Entry 7YXI (X-ray diffraction, 2.10 A resolution); this record covers chains A and B.

[Chain A (and B)]
Molecule: GH14974p
Source organism: Drosophila melanogaster
Notes: EC 1.14.11.-; chain B of this document is another copy of the same molecule, construct and numbering; everything in this record applies to it too
Reference sequence: Q9VU77 (Q9VU77_DROME); residues 1-316 here = UniProt positions 1-316
Amino-acid sequence (322 residues; row label = number of the first residue in the row; numbers below 1 keep their minus sign (Gly-5 is residue -5)):
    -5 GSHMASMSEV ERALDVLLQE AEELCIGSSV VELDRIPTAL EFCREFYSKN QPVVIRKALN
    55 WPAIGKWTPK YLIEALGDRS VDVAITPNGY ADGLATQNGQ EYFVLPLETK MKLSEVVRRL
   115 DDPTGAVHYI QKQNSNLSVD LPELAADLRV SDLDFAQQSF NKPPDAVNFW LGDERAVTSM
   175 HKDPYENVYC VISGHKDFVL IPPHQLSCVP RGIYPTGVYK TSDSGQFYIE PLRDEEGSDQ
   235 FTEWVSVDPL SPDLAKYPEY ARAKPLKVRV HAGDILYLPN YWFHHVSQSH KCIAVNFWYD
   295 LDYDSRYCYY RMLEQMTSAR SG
Unresolved in the structure: -5 to -1, 230, 313-316 (chain B: -5 to 0, 313-316)
Construct notes: expression tag (-5 to 0)
Metal / ion sites: Mn2+: His175, Asp177, His278 (together with N-oxalylglycine)
Small-molecule neighbours: N-oxalylglycine (OGA): Tyr123, Trp164, Thr172, His175, Asp177, Asn181, Tyr183, Lys190, His278, Val280, Asn290, Trp292
UniProt features mapped onto this chain:
  - binding site (2-oxoglutarate): Tyr123, Thr172, Asn181, Tyr183, Lys190, Trp292
  - binding site (succinate): Tyr123, Tyr183, Lys190
  - binding site (Fe cation): His175, Asp177, His278
  - modified residue: Cys19 (Cysteine sulfenic acid (-SOH))
Reported in the primary citation:
  - Mn2+ coordination: His175, Asp177
  - binding site for N-oxalylglycine: Tyr123, Trp164

[Interface between chain A and chain B]
Contacting residue pairs (71; chain A residue first):
  Glu3(A) - Val4(B)
  Val4(A) - Glu3(B)
  Val4(A) - Val4(B)  hydrophobic
  Ala7(A) - Met306(B)
  Ala7(A) - Gln309(B)
  Ala7(A) - Met310(B)  hydrophobic
  Val10(A) - Arg305(B)
  Val10(A) - Gln309(B)
  Leu11(A) - Cys302(B)
  Leu11(A) - Tyr303(B)
  Leu11(A) - Met306(B)  hydrophobic
  Glu14(A) - Tyr301(B)
  Glu14(A) - Cys302(B)
  Glu14(A) - Arg305(B)  salt bridge
  Ala15(A) - Cys302(B)
  Leu18(A) - Tyr297(B)  hydrophobic
  Leu18(A) - Tyr301(B)  hydrophobic
  Ile20(A) - Tyr297(B)
  Ile20(A) - Asp298(B)
  Ile20(A) - Ser299(B)
  Ile20(A) - Cys302(B)  hydrophobic
  Leu34(A) - Ala33(B)
  Leu34(A) - Cys37(B)  hydrophobic
  Leu34(A) - Gln152(B)
  Cys37(A) - Cys37(B)  hydrophobic
  Cys37(A) - Arg38(B)
  Arg38(A) - Cys37(B)
  Arg38(A) - Gln152(B)  hydrogen bond (side chain-backbone)
  Arg38(A) - Ser153(B)
  Arg38(A) - Asn155(B)
  Ser42(A) - Tyr41(B)
  Ser42(A) - Ser42(B)
  Ser42(A) - Asp298(B)
  Ser42(A) - Arg300(B)  hydrogen bond (backbone-side chain)
  Lys43(A) - Tyr41(B)  hydrogen bond
  Lys43(A) - Asp296(B)
  Lys43(A) - Asp298(B)
  Gln152(A) - Leu34(B)
  Gln152(A) - Arg38(B)  hydrogen bond (backbone-side chain)
  Ser153(A) - Arg38(B)
  Asn155(A) - Arg38(B)
  His198(A) - Tyr303(B)
  Asp296(A) - Lys43(B)  salt bridge
  Tyr297(A) - Leu18(B)  hydrophobic
  Tyr297(A) - Ile20(B)
  Asp298(A) - Ile20(B)
  Asp298(A) - Arg300(B)  salt bridge
  Ser299(A) - Arg300(B)
  Arg300(A) - Asp298(B)  salt bridge
  Arg300(A) - Ser299(B)  hydrogen bond
  Arg300(A) - Arg300(B)
  Tyr301(A) - Glu14(B)
  Tyr301(A) - Leu18(B)  hydrophobic
  Cys302(A) - Leu11(B)  hydrophobic
  Cys302(A) - Glu14(B)
  Cys302(A) - Ala15(B)  hydrogen bond (side chain-backbone)
  Cys302(A) - Ile20(B)  hydrophobic
  Tyr303(A) - Leu11(B)  hydrophobic
  Tyr303(A) - His198(B)
  Tyr303(A) - Tyr303(B)  hydrophobic
  Tyr303(A) - Leu307(B)  hydrophobic
  Arg305(A) - Glu14(B)  salt bridge
  Met306(A) - Ala7(B)
  Met306(A) - Leu11(B)  hydrophobic
  Met306(A) - Met306(B)  hydrophobic
  Met306(A) - Met310(B)  hydrophobic
  Leu307(A) - Tyr303(B)
  Gln309(A) - Glu3(B)
  Gln309(A) - Ala7(B)
  Met310(A) - Ala7(B)  hydrophobic
  Met310(A) - Met310(B)  hydrophobic
Interface residues without a listed pair, chain A (37 interface residues in all): Arg6, Ala33, Glu39, Tyr41, Pro197, Tyr304
Interface residues without a listed pair, chain B (36 interface residues in all): Arg6, Leu8, Val10, Pro197

[In short]
37 residues of chain A face 36 of chain B across their interface, with 6 hydrogen bonds and 5 salt bridges.
Polar contacts include Glu14(A)-Arg305(B), Asp296(A)-Lys43(B) and Asp298(A)-Arg300(B). Ligands of chain A:
N-oxalylglycine. From the paper: a binding site for N-oxalylglycine at Tyr123(A) and Trp164(A); Mn2+
coordination by His175(A) and Asp177(A).
Both chains are GH14974p (Drosophila melanogaster). Entry 7YXI (Drosophila melanogaster JMJD7 (dmJMJD7) in
complex with Mn and N-oxalylglycine (NOG)) was determined by X-ray diffraction together with 7YXH, 7YXJ, 7YXK
and 7YXL from the same study.
